PDB entry 3IAY | X-ray diffraction, 2.00 A resolution | chains P and A of the 3 polymer chains in the assembly

== Chain P ==
Molecule: 12-nt DNA strand
Sequence (12 nucleotides; row label = number of the first residue in the row):
     1 ATCCTCCCCTAC
Modified / non-standard residues: DOC (2',3'-dideoxycytidine-5'-monophosphate) at position 12

== Chain A ==
Molecule: DNA polymerase delta catalytic subunit
From: Saccharomyces cerevisiae
Notes: EC 2.7.7.7; fragment: to 985
UniProtKB: P15436 (DPOD_YEAST); residues 67-985 here = UniProt positions 67-985
Sequence (919 residues; each row starts with the number of its first residue):
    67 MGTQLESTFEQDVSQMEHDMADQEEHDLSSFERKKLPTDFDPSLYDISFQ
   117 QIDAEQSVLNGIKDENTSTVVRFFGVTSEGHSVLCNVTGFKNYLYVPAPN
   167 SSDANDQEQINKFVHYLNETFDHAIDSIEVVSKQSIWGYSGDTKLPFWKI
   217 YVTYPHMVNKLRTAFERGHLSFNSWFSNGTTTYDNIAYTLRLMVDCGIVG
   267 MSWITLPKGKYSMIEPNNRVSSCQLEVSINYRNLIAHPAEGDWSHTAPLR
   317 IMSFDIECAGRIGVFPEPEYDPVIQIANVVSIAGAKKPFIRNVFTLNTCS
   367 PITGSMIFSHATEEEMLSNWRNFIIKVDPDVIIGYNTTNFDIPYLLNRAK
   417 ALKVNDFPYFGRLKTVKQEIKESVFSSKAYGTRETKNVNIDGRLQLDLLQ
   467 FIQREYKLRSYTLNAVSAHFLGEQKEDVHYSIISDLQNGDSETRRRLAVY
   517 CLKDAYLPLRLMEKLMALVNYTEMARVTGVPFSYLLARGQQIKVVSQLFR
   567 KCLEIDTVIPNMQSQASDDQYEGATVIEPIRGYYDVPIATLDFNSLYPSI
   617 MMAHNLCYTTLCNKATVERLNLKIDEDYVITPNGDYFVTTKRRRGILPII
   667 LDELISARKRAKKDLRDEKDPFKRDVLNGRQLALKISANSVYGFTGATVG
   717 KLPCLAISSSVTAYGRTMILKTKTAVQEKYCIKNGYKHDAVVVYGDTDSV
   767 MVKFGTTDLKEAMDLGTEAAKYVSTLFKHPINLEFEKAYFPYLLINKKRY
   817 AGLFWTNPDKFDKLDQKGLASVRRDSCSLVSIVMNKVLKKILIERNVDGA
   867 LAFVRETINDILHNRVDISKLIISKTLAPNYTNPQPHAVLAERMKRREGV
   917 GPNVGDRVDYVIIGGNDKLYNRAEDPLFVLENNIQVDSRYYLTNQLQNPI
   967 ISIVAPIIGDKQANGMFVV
Disordered / not traced: 67-94, 491-496
Metal / ion sites: Ca2+ site 1 near Asp-321 (its only coordinating residue here); Ca2+ site 2: Asp-608, Phe-609, Asp-764 (together with 2'-deoxycytidine-5'-triphosphate); Ca2+ site 3: Asp-608, Glu-802 (together with 2'-deoxycytidine-5'-triphosphate); Ca2+ site 4: Asp-764 (together with 2'-deoxycytidine-5'-triphosphate)
Ligand contacts: 2'-deoxycytidine-5'-triphosphate (DCP): Asp-608, Phe-609, Asn-610, Ser-611, Leu-612, Tyr-613, Pro-614, Arg-674, Lys-701, Asn-705, Tyr-708, Thr-763, Asp-764
From the paper describing this entry:
  - catalytic residues: Asp-407, Asp-608, Asp-764
  - Ca2+ coordination: Asp-321, Asp-608, Glu-802
  - binding site for 2'-deoxycytidine-5'-triphosphate: Ser-611, Leu-612, Tyr-613, Arg-674, Lys-678, Lys-701, Asn-705, Tyr-708
  - specificity-determining residues: Tyr-613
  - mutagenesis - E800A/E802A (40 fold): decreased catalytic activity on C incorporation opposite temple G
  - binding site for the 16-nt DNA strand: Tyr-613, Ile-702, Ser-706, Tyr-708, Gly-709, Arg-815
  - contacts within the chain: Tyr-587/Tyr-708, Leu-612/Tyr-613, Asp-762/Lys-814
  - binding site for the 12-nt DNA strand (chain P): Lys-444, Thr-763, Lys-814, Arg-839

== Interface between chain P and chain A ==
Pairs across the interface - 32 pairs, chain P then chain A:
  DC6(P) / Thr-898(A)  phosphate contact
  DC6(P) / Asn-899(A)  sugar contact
  DC7(P) / Tyr-897(A)  phosphate contact
  DC7(P) / Thr-898(A)  hydrogen bond to the phosphate
  DC7(P) / Asn-899(A)  hydrogen bond to the phosphate
  DC7(P) / Gln-901(A)  sugar contact
  DC8(P) / Arg-839(A)  hydrogen bond to the base
  DC8(P) / Thr-892(A)  phosphate contact
  DC8(P) / Ala-894(A)  phosphate contact
  DC8(P) / Tyr-897(A)  hydrogen bond to the phosphate
  DC8(P) / His-903(A)  salt bridge to the phosphate
  DC9(P) / Lys-444(A)  base contact
  DC9(P) / Arg-839(A)  hydrogen bond to the sugar
  DC9(P) / Arg-840(A)  phosphate contact
  DC9(P) / Asp-841(A)  sugar contact
  DC9(P) / Lys-891(A)  phosphate contact
  DC9(P) / Thr-892(A)  hydrogen bond to the phosphate
  DC9(P) / Arg-923(A)  salt bridge to the phosphate
  DT10(P) / Lys-444(A)  hydrogen bond to the base
  DT10(P) / Gly-834(A)  phosphate contact
  DT10(P) / Val-838(A)  phosphate contact
  DT10(P) / Arg-839(A)  sugar contact
  DT10(P) / Arg-840(A)  salt bridge to the phosphate
  DA11(P) / Lys-814(A)  hydrogen bond to the base
  DA11(P) / Lys-833(A)  phosphate contact
  DA11(P) / Gly-834(A)  hydrogen bond to the phosphate
  DA11(P) / Val-838(A)  phosphate contact
  DOC_12(P) / Asp-762(A)  phosphate contact
  DOC_12(P) / Thr-763(A)  sugar contact
  DOC_12(P) / Asp-764(A)  sugar contact
  DOC_12(P) / Tyr-816(A)  hydrogen bond to the phosphate
  DOC_12(P) / Lys-833(A)  phosphate contact
Other interface residues (no listed pair), chain A (23 interface residues in all): Gln-832, Ser-890

== In short ==
7 residues of chain P face 23 of chain A across their interface; the contacts include 10 hydrogen bonds and 3
salt bridges. Polar contacts include DC8(P)/Arg-839(A), DT10(P)/Lys-444(A) and DA11(P)/Lys-814(A). Ligands of
chain A: 2'-deoxycytidine-5'-triphosphate. The paper reports catalytic residues Asp-407(A), Asp-608(A) and
Asp-764(A); E800A/E802A of chain A reduce catalytic activity on C incorporation opposite temple G.
Chain P is a 12-nt DNA strand and chain A is DNA polymerase delta catalytic subunit (Saccharomyces
cerevisiae); the structure, Ternary complex of DNA polymerase delta, was determined by X-ray diffraction.
